Entry 1S9K (X-ray diffraction, 3.10 A resolution); this record covers chains A and D of the 5 polymer chains in the assembly.

Chain A:
Molecule: Human IL-2 ARRE1 Promoter Element, Plus Strand
Sequence (20 nucleotides; row label = number of the first residue in the row):
  4001 TTTGAAAATA TGTGTAATAG

Chain D:
Molecule: Proto-oncogene protein c-fos
From: Homo sapiens
UniProtKB: P01100 (FOS_HUMAN); numbering as in UniProt (aligned over 140-192)
Amino-acid sequence (53 residues; row label = number of the first residue in the row):
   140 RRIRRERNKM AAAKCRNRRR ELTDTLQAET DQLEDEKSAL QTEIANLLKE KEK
Swiss-Prot annotation at these positions:
  - mutagenesis: Lys192 (K192R: No change in sumoylation)

How chain A and chain D interact:
Residue-residue contacts (9):
  DT4013(A) - Arg155(D)  base contact
  DG4014(A) - Lys148(D)  sugar contact
  DG4014(A) - Arg155(D)  hydrogen bond to the base
  DT4015(A) - Arg144(D)  phosphate contact
  DT4015(A) - Asn147(D)  base contact
  DT4015(A) - Lys148(D)  salt bridge to the phosphate
  DT4015(A) - Ala151(D)  base contact
  DA4016(A) - Arg144(D)  salt bridge to the phosphate
  DA4016(A) - Asn147(D)  hydrogen bond to the base
Other interface residues (no listed pair), chain A (6 interface residues in all): DA4017, DT4018
Other interface residues (no listed pair), chain D (6 interface residues in all): Arg143

Overview:
The chain A/chain D interface involves 6 residues from each chain, with 2 hydrogen bonds and 2 salt bridges.
Polar pairs include DG4014(A)-Arg155(D), DA4016(A)-Asn147(D) and DT4015(A)-Lys148(D). UniProt lists one
mutagenesis site on chain D.
Chain A is Human IL-2 ARRE1 Promoter Element, Plus Strand and chain D is Proto-oncogene protein c-fos (Homo
sapiens); the structure, Crystal Structure of Human NFAT1 and Fos-Jun on the IL-2 ARRE1 Site, was determined
by X-ray diffraction.
